Entry 6J6F (X-ray diffraction, 4.20 A resolution (low resolution: residue-level contacts below are approximate; hydrogen-bond / salt-bridge calls are withheld)); this record covers chains A and B.

Chain A (and B):
Molecule: Envelope glycoprotein
Source organism: Talaromyces marneffei PM1
Notes: chain B of this document is another copy of the same molecule, construct and numbering; everything in this record applies to it too
UniProtKB: A0A093VKV7 (A0A093VKV7_TALMA); residue numbers follow UniProt; this construct covers 30-342
Amino-acid sequence (313 residues; row label = number of the first residue in the row):
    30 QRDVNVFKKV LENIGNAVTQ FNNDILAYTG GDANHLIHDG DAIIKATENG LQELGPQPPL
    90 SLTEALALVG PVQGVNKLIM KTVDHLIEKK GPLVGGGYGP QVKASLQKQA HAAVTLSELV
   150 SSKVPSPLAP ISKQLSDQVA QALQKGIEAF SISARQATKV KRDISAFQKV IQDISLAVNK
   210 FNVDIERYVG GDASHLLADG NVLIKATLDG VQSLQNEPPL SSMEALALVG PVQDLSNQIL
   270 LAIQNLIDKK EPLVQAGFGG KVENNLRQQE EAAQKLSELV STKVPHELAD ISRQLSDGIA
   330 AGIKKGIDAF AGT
Unresolved in the structure: 342 (chain B: 30-32)
Metal / ion sites: Ni2+: H315 (shared with H114(B) of chain B)
Reported in the primary citation:
  - conformationally variable residues: G259

Chain A / chain B interface:
Pairs across the interface - 29 pairs, chain A then chain B:
  H114(A) - H315(B)
  A186(A) - E215(B)
  V189(A) - N208(B)
  N208(A) - V189(B)
  F210(A) - A271(B)
  N211(A) - A271(B)
  I214(A) - N274(B)
  E215(A) - A183(B)
  Y217(A) - A285(B)
  G220(A) - A285(B)
  A222(A) - F287(B)
  T236(A) - A301(B)
  P248(A) - K312(B)
  L249(A) - K312(B)
  L249(A) - P314(B)
  L257(A) - P260(B)
  V258(A) - V258(B)
  V258(A) - G259(B)
  V258(A) - P260(B)
  P260(A) - L257(B)
  P260(A) - V258(B)
  P260(A) - P260(B)
  A271(A) - N211(B)
  A285(A) - G220(B)
  F287(A) - A222(B)
  K312(A) - P248(B)
  K312(A) - L249(B)
  P314(A) - L249(B)
  H315(A) - H114(B)
Also at the interface, not in a pair above, chain A (33 interface residues in all): S182, V218, P247, S251, A254, G259, P281, A301, L305, V313
Also at the interface, not in a pair above, chain B (32 interface residues in all): A186, V212, V218, I233, T236, V240, P247, S251, L275, P281

In short:
33 residues of chain A and 32 residues of chain B are in contact. From the paper: conformational variability
at G259(A).
Both chains are Envelope glycoprotein (Talaromyces marneffei PM1). Entry 6J6F (Ligand binding domain 1 and 2
of Talaromyces marneffei Mp1 protein) was determined by X-ray diffraction (same publication as 5E7X and 5ECF).
